6R2D - chains A and B; structure by X-ray diffraction, 2.30 A resolution.

# Chain A (and B)
Protein: Multifunctional 2-oxoglutarate metabolism enzyme
From: Mycobacterium smegmatis (strain ATCC 700084 / mc(2)155)
Notes: EC 2.2.1.5, 4.1.1.71, 1.2.4.2, 2.3.1.61; chain B of this document is another copy of the same molecule, construct and numbering; everything in this record applies to it too
UniProt: A0R2B1 (KGD_MYCS2); numbering as in UniProt (aligned over 361-1227)
Amino-acid sequence (868 residues; each row starts with the number of its first residue):
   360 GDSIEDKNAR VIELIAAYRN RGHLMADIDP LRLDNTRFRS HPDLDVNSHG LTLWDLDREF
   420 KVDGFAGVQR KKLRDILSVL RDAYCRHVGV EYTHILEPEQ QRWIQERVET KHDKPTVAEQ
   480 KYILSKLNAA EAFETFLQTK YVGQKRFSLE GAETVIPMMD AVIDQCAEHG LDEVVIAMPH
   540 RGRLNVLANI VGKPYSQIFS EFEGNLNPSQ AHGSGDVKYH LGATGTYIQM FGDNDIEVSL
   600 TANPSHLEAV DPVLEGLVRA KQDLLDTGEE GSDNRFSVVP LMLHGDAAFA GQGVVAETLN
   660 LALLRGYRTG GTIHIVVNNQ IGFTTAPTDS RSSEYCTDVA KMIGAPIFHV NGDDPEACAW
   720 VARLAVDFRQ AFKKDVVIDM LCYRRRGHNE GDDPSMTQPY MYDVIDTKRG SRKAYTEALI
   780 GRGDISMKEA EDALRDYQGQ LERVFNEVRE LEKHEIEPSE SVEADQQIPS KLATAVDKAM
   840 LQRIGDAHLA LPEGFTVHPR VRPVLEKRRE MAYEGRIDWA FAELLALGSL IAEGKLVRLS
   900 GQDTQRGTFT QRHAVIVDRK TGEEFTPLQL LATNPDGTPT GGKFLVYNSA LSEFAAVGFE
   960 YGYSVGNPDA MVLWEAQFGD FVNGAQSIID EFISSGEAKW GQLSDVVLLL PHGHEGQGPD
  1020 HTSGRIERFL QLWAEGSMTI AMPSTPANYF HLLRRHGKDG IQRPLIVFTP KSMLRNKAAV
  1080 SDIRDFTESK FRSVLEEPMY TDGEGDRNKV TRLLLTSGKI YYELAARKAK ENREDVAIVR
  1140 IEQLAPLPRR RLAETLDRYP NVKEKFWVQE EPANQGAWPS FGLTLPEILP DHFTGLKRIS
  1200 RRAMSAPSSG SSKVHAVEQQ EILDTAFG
Disordered / not traced: 360-365, 400-409, 420-427, 562-574, 814-830 (chain B: 360-364, 398-411, 421-427, 562-574, 814-830)
Differences from the reference sequence: expression tag (360)
UniProt features mapped onto this chain:
  - binding site (thiamine diphosphate): Arg540, Ser604, Leu606, Asp645, Ala646, Ala647, Asn678
  - binding site (2-oxoglutarate): His579, Ser604, His1020
  - binding site (Mg(2+)): Asp645, Asn678, Ile680
  - binding site (acetyl-CoA): Thr1038, Arg1054, Lys1089, Ser1092, Gln1142, Arg1149, Arg1150
  - mutagenesis: His539 (H539A: Loss of KG decarboxylase activity), His579 (H579A: Loss of KG decarboxylase activity), His747 (H747A: 40-fold decrease in KG decarboxylase activity), Arg781 (R781A: Increase in KG decarboxylase activity), His1020 (H1020A: Loss of KG decarboxylase activity), Glu1034 (E1034A: Loss of activation by acetyl-CoA), Arg1062 (R1062A: Loss of activation by acetyl-CoA)
Metal / ion sites: Mg2+: Asp645, Asn678, Ile680 (together with ZP1); Ca2+: Asp1004, His1055, Asp1058, Ile1060
Residues lining bound ligands:
  - ZP1 ((4S)-4-[(2R)-3-[(4-azanyl-2-methyl-pyrimidin-5-yl)methyl]-4-methyl-5-[2-[oxidanyl(phosphonooxy)phosphoryl]oxyethyl]-2H-1,3-thiazol-2-yl]-4-[ethoxy(oxidanyl)phosphoryl]-4-oxidanyl-butanoic acid), molecule 1: His539, Arg540, His579, Ser604, His605, Leu606, Gly644, Asp645, Ala646, Ala647, Gln651, Asn678, Ile680, Gly681, Phe682, His747, Asn748
  - ZP1, molecule 2: Gln901, Thr907, Leu950, Glu952, Gln976, Phe977, Phe980, His1020
Reported in the primary citation:
  - mutagenesis - E952Q: abolished catalytic activity
  - catalytic residues: His1020 (proposed by the authors, not directly observed)
  - catalytic residues: Glu952

# Interface between chain A and chain B
Contacting residue pairs (202; chain A residue first):
  Ala368(A) with Ile371(B), hydrophobic
  Ile371(A) with Ala368(B), hydrophobic
  Glu372(A) with Ile371(B)
  Arg380(A) with Thr452(B), hydrogen bond (side chain-backbone); His453(B); Ile454(B), hydrogen bond (side chain-backbone); Leu455(B); Gln460(B)
  Thr452(A) with Arg380(B), hydrogen bond (backbone-side chain)
  His453(A) with Arg380(B)
  Ile454(A) with Arg380(B), hydrogen bond (backbone-side chain)
  Leu455(A) with Arg380(B); Glu693(B)
  Gln460(A) with Arg380(B)
  Pro603(A) with Asp1019(B)
  Ser604(A) with Phe980(B); Asp1019(B), hydrogen bond (backbone-side chain); His1020(B)
  His605(A) with Asp979(B), hydrogen bond (side chain-backbone); Phe980(B); Asn982(B), hydrogen bond; Asp1019(B), salt bridge
  Leu606(A) with Leu950(B), hydrophobic
  Ala646(A) with Leu950(B)
  Ala647(A) with Leu950(B)
  Ala649(A) with Asn659(B); Met701(B)
  Gly650(A) with Glu656(B); Leu950(B); Ser951(B), hydrogen bond (backbone-side chain)
  Gln651(A) with Glu656(B); Leu950(B), hydrogen bond (side chain-backbone); Ser951(B); Glu952(B), hydrogen bond
  Gly652(A) with Gly652(B); Glu656(B), hydrogen bond (backbone-side chain)
  Ala655(A) with Ala655(B), hydrophobic
  Glu656(A) with Gly650(B); Gln651(B); Gly652(B), hydrogen bond (side chain-backbone)
  Asn659(A) with Ala649(B); Gly650(B); Ser689(B), hydrogen bond (side chain-backbone); Arg690(B); Ser691(B), hydrogen bond (backbone-side chain)
  Leu660(A) with Ser691(B)
  Ala661(A) with Ser691(B), hydrogen bond (backbone-side chain)
  Leu662(A) with Ser691(B), hydrogen bond (backbone-side chain)
  Leu663(A) with Thr687(B); Asp688(B); Arg690(B); Ser691(B)
  Arg664(A) with Asp688(B), salt bridge
  Gly681(A) with Asp902(B)
  Phe682(A) with Asp902(B); Arg905(B); Thr907(B); Gln976(B)
  Thr683(A) with Asp902(B), hydrogen bond; Arg905(B)
  Thr684(A) with Asp902(B), hydrogen bond
  Thr687(A) with Leu663(B)
  Asp688(A) with Leu663(B); Arg664(B), salt bridge; Ser948(B); Ala949(B)
  Ser689(A) with Asn659(B), hydrogen bond (backbone-side chain); Ala949(B)
  Arg690(A) with Asn659(B); Leu663(B)
  Ser691(A) with Asn659(B), hydrogen bond (side chain-backbone); Leu660(B); Ala661(B); Leu662(B), hydrogen bond (side chain-backbone); Leu663(B), hydrogen bond (side chain-backbone); Ile702(B)
  Ser692(A) with Met701(B)
  Glu693(A) with Leu455(B)
  Asp697(A) with Met701(B)
  Val698(A) with Met701(B), hydrophobic
  Met701(A) with Ala649(B); Ser692(B); Asp697(B); Val698(B), hydrophobic
  Ile702(A) with Ser691(B)
  Gly750(A) with Thr909(B), hydrogen bond (backbone-side chain)
  Asp751(A) with Arg905(B), salt bridge
  Asp752(A) with His857(B), salt bridge; Arg859(B), salt bridge
  Ser754(A) with His857(B), hydrogen bond
  Met755(A) with His857(B); Val860(B), hydrophobic; Thr909(B); His912(B); Val916(B)
  Thr756(A) with Arg905(B)
  Pro758(A) with Val916(B); Asp917(B); Arg918(B)
  Asp762(A) with Arg918(B), salt bridge
  His857(A) with Asp752(B), salt bridge; Ser754(B), hydrogen bond; Met755(B)
  Val860(A) with Met755(B), hydrophobic
  Asp902(A) with Gly681(B); Phe682(B); Thr683(B), hydrogen bond; Thr684(B), hydrogen bond
  Arg905(A) with Phe682(B); Thr683(B); Asp751(B), salt bridge; Thr756(B)
  Thr907(A) with Phe682(B)
  Thr909(A) with Gly750(B), hydrogen bond (side chain-backbone); Met755(B)
  His912(A) with Met755(B)
  Val916(A) with Met755(B); Pro758(B)
  Asp917(A) with Pro758(B)
  Arg918(A) with Ser754(B); Pro758(B); Asp762(B), salt bridge
  Ser948(A) with Asp688(B)
  Ala949(A) with Asp688(B); Ser689(B)
  Leu950(A) with Leu606(B), hydrophobic; Ala646(B); Ala647(B); Gly650(B); Gln651(B), hydrogen bond (backbone-side chain)
  Ser951(A) with Gly650(B); Gln651(B)
  Glu952(A) with Gln651(B), hydrogen bond
  Gln976(A) with Phe682(B)
  Asp979(A) with His605(B), hydrogen bond (backbone-side chain)
  Phe980(A) with Ser604(B); His605(B)
  Asn982(A) with His605(B), hydrogen bond; Gln985(B); Ser986(B); Asp989(B), hydrogen bond; Glu990(B), hydrogen bond
  Gly983(A) with Ser986(B)
  Gln985(A) with Asn982(B); Gln985(B); Arg1027(B)
  Ser986(A) with Asn982(B); Gly983(B)
  Asp989(A) with Asn982(B), hydrogen bond; Arg1024(B), salt bridge; Arg1027(B), salt bridge
  Glu990(A) with Asn982(B), hydrogen bond; Asp1019(B)
  Ser993(A) with Ser1204(B)
  Ser994(A) with Ser1204(B)
  Ala997(A) with Ser1204(B)
  Lys998(A) with Pro1018(B); Ala1205(B)
  Pro1018(A) with Lys998(B)
  Asp1019(A) with Pro603(B); Ser604(B), hydrogen bond (side chain-backbone); His605(B), salt bridge; Glu990(B)
  His1020(A) with Ser604(B)
  Arg1024(A) with Asp989(B), salt bridge; Leu1031(B)
  Glu1026(A) with Gln1030(B)
  Arg1027(A) with Gln985(B); Asp989(B), salt bridge; Arg1027(B); Gln1030(B); Leu1031(B)
  Gln1030(A) with Glu1026(B), hydrogen bond (side chain-backbone); Arg1027(B); Gln1030(B), hydrogen bond; Asn1173(B), hydrogen bond (backbone-side chain)
  Leu1031(A) with Arg1024(B); Arg1027(B); Asn1173(B); Ser1204(B)
  Trp1032(A) with Asn1173(B), hydrogen bond (backbone-side chain)
  Ala1033(A) with Met1203(B); Ser1204(B)
  Ser1036(A) with Ser1204(B)
  Asn1173(A) with Gln1030(B), hydrogen bond (side chain-backbone); Leu1031(B); Trp1032(B), hydrogen bond (side chain-backbone)
  Trp1177(A) with Leu1182(B)
  Pro1178(A) with Leu1182(B)
  Gly1181(A) with Leu1182(B)
  Leu1182(A) with Trp1177(B); Pro1178(B); Gly1181(B); Leu1182(B)
  Met1203(A) with Ala1033(B)
  Ser1204(A) with Ser993(B); Ser994(B); Ala997(B); Leu1031(B); Ala1033(B); Ser1036(B)
  Ala1205(A) with Lys998(B)
Interface residues without a listed pair, chain A (103 interface residues in all): His382, Leu383, Leu658, Arg859, Asn947, Ala1202
Interface residues without a listed pair, chain B (104 interface residues in all): His382, Leu383, Arg505, Leu658, Gly921, Asn947, Ala1202

# Summary
The interface between chain A and chain B involves 103 residues on one side and 104 on the other; the contacts
include 43 hydrogen bonds and 15 salt bridges. Polar contacts include His605(A)-Asp1019(B),
Arg664(A)-Asp688(B) and Asp751(A)-Arg905(B). Chain A binds compound ZP1. From the paper: catalytic residues
His1020(A) and Glu952(A); E952Q of chain A abolishes catalytic activity.
Both chains are Multifunctional 2-oxoglutarate metabolism enzyme (Mycobacterium smegmatis (strain ATCC 700084
/ mc(2)155)). Entry 6R2D (Crystal structure of the SucA domain of Mycobacterium smegmatis KGD after soaking
with succinylphosphonate phosphonoethyl ester ...) was determined by X-ray diffraction together with 6R29,
6R2A, 6R2B and 6R2C from the same study.
